PDB entry 7NJP | electron microscopy, 2.84 A resolution | chains a and b of the 20 polymer chains in the assembly

[Chain a]
Molecule: ATP synthase subunit a
Organism: Mycolicibacterium smegmatis (strain ATCC 700084 / mc(2)155)
Reference sequence: A0R206 (A0R206_MYCS2); residues 1-252 here = UniProt positions 1-252
Chain sequence (252 residues; numbered 1 to 252; the number before each row is that of its first residue):
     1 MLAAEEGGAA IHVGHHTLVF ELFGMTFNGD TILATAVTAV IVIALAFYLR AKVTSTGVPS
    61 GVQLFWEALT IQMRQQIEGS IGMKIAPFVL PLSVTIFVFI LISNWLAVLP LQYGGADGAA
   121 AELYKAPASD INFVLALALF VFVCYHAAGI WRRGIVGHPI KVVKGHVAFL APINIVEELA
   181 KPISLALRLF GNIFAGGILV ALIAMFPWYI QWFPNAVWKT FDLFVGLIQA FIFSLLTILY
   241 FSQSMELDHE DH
Unresolved in the structure: 1-9, 248-252
From the paper describing this entry:
  - catalytic residues: His12, His15, His16, Asp30, Asn104, Gln112, Asp117, Glu122, Lys125, His146, Arg153, Lys161, His166, Asn174, Glu177, Glu178, Lys181, Ser184, Lys219, Asp222, Gln229, Tyr240 (proposed by the authors, not directly observed)

[Chain b]
Molecule: ATP synthase subunit b
Organism: Mycolicibacterium smegmatis (strain ATCC 700084 / mc(2)155)
Notes: engineered mutation(s): C-ter 10His tag
Reference sequence: A0R204 (ATPF_MYCS2); numbering as in UniProt (aligned over 1-170)
Chain sequence (180 residues; numbered 1 to 180; the number before each row is that of its first residue):
     1 MGEFSATILA ASQAAEEGGG GSNFLIPNGT FFAVLIIFLI VLGVISKWVV PPISKVLAER
    61 EAMLAKTAAD NRKSAEQVAA AQADYEKEMA EARAQASALR DEARAAGRSV VDEKRAQASG
   121 EVAQTLTQAD QQLSAQGDQV RSGLESSVDG LSAKLASRIL GVDVNSGGTQ HHHHHHHHHH
Unresolved in the structure: 1-21, 167-180
Differences from the reference sequence: expression tag (171-180)

[Chain a / chain b interface]
Contacting residue pairs (62):
  Val13(a) - Phe24(b)  hydrophobic
  His15(a) - Ser22(b)
  Met25(a) - Gly29(b)
  Thr26(a) - Asn28(b)
  Thr26(a) - Gly29(b)  hydrogen bond (backbone-backbone)
  Phe27(a) - Asn28(b)
  Phe27(a) - Gly29(b)
  Phe27(a) - Thr30(b)
  Asn28(a) - Asn28(b)  hydrogen bond
  Asn28(a) - Thr30(b)  hydrogen bond (backbone-side chain)
  Thr31(a) - Thr30(b)  hydrogen bond
  Ile32(a) - Ala33(b)  hydrophobic
  Ile32(a) - Val34(b)
  Thr35(a) - Val34(b)
  Thr35(a) - Ile37(b)
  Ala39(a) - Ile37(b)  hydrophobic
  Ala39(a) - Val41(b)  hydrophobic
  Val42(a) - Val41(b)  hydrophobic
  Ile43(a) - Val44(b)  hydrophobic
  Ala46(a) - Val49(b)  hydrophobic
  Phe47(a) - Trp48(b)  hydrophobic
  Leu49(a) - Val49(b)  hydrophobic
  Arg50(a) - Trp48(b)
  Arg50(a) - Pro52(b)
  Val53(a) - Val56(b)  hydrophobic
  Ser55(a) - Val56(b)
  Ser55(a) - Glu59(b)  hydrogen bond
  Trp66(a) - Ile45(b)  hydrophobic
  Trp66(a) - Val49(b)  hydrophobic
  Trp66(a) - Ile53(b)
  Glu67(a) - Ile53(b)
  Glu67(a) - Arg60(b)  salt bridge
  Thr70(a) - Ile53(b)
  Ile71(a) - Leu57(b)  hydrophobic
  Arg74(a) - Leu57(b)
  Pro91(a) - Leu42(b)
  Pro91(a) - Ser46(b)
  Pro91(a) - Val50(b)  hydrophobic
  Leu92(a) - Leu42(b)  hydrophobic
  Val94(a) - Ile45(b)  hydrophobic
  Val94(a) - Val50(b)  hydrophobic
  Thr95(a) - Phe38(b)
  Thr95(a) - Ile45(b)
  Ile96(a) - Phe38(b)  hydrophobic
  Phe99(a) - Phe38(b)  hydrophobic
  Asp130(a) - Thr30(b)
  Ile131(a) - Phe24(b)
  Ile131(a) - Leu25(b)
  Ile131(a) - Ile26(b)
  Asn132(a) - Pro27(b)
  Asn132(a) - Asn28(b)  hydrogen bond (side chain-backbone)
  Asn132(a) - Thr30(b)
  Asn132(a) - Phe31(b)
  Phe133(a) - Val34(b)  hydrophobic
  Leu135(a) - Pro27(b)  hydrophobic
  Ala136(a) - Phe31(b)
  Leu139(a) - Phe31(b)  hydrophobic
  Phe140(a) - Phe38(b)  hydrophobic
  Phe140(a) - Leu39(b)  hydrophobic
  Phe190(a) - Phe24(b)  hydrophobic
  Phe190(a) - Leu25(b)  hydrophobic
  Phe194(a) - Phe24(b)  hydrophobic
Also at the interface, not in a pair above, chain a (42 interface residues in all): Gly14, Gln63, Leu90
Also at the interface, not in a pair above, chain b (29 interface residues in all): Leu35

[Summary]
The interface between chain a and chain b involves 42 residues on one side and 29 on the other; the contacts
include 6 hydrogen bonds and 1 salt bridge. Polar pairs include Glu67(a)-Arg60(b), Asn28(a)-Asn28(b) and
Asn28(a)-Thr30(b). The paper reports catalytic residues His12(a), His15(a) and His16(a) among others.
Chain a is ATP synthase subunit a and chain b is ATP synthase subunit b, both from Mycolicibacterium smegmatis
(strain ATCC 700084 / mc(2)155); the structure, Mycobacterium smegmatis ATP synthase state 2, was determined
by electron microscopy, deposited together with 7NJK, 7NJL, 7NJM, 7NJN, 7NJO, 7NJQ and 20 further entries.
